PDB entry 7R39 | X-ray diffraction, 2.50 A resolution | chains A and C

# Chain A (and C)
Molecule: Adenosylhomocysteinase
Organism: Sulfolobus acidocaldarius
Notes: EC 3.3.1.1; chain C of this document is another copy of the same molecule, construct and numbering; everything in this record applies to it too
UniProtKB: Q4JAZ7 (SAHH_SULAC); numbering as in UniProt (aligned over 1-415)
Sequence (438 residues; numbered -22 to 415; the number before each row is that of its first residue; numbers below 1 keep their minus sign (Met-22 is residue -22)):
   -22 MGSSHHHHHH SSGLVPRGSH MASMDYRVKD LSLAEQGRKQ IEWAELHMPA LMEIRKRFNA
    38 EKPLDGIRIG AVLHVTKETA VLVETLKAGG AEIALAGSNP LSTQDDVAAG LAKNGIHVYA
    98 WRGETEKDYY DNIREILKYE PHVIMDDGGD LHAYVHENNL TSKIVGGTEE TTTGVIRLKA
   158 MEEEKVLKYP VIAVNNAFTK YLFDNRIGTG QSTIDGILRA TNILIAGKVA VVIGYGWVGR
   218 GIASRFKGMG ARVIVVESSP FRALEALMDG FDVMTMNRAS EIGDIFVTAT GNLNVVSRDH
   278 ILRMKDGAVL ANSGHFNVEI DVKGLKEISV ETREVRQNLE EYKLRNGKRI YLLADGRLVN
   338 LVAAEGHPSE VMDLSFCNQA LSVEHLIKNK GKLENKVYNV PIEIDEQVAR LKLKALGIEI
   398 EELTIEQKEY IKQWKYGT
Unresolved in the structure: -22 to 3
Sequence notes: initiating methionine (-22); expression tag (-21 to 0)
Swiss-Prot annotation at these positions:
  - binding site (substrate): Thr53, Asp124, Glu147, Lys177, Asp181
  - binding site (NAD(+)): Thr148 to Thr150, Asn182, Gly211 to Gly216, Glu234, Asn269, Ser290 to His292, Asn337
Residues lining bound ligands:
  - adenosine (ADN): His51, Thr53, Glu55, Thr56, Asp124, Glu147, Thr148, Lys177, Asp181, His292, Leu335, Asn337, Leu338, Glu342, Gly343, His344, Met349, Phe353
  - NAD (nicotinamide-adenine-dinucleotide): Thr148, Thr149, Thr150, Lys177, Asp181, Asn182, Thr186, Ile210, Gly211, Tyr212, Gly213, Trp214, Val215, Gly216, Val233, Glu234, Ser235, Ser236, Arg239, Ala266, Thr267, Gly268, Asn269, Val272, Ser290, Gly291, His292, Glu296, Leu335, Asn337, Leu338, His344
What the authors report for this chain:
  - binding site for adenosine: Thr53, Glu342, His344

# How chain A and chain C interact
Residue-residue contacts (74):
  Gln13(A) - Val312(C)  hydrogen bond (side chain-backbone)
  Lys16(A) - Arg310(C)
  Lys16(A) - Glu311(C)
  Lys16(A) - Val312(C)
  Gln17(A) - Arg313(C)  hydrogen bond
  Glu19(A) - Arg310(C)  salt bridge
  Trp20(A) - Thr198(C)
  Trp20(A) - Leu316(C)  hydrophobic
  Trp20(A) - Tyr328(C)  hydrophobic
  Leu23(A) - Arg326(C)
  Leu23(A) - Tyr328(C)
  Lys54(A) - Arg313(C)
  Ile184(A) - Leu201(C)  hydrophobic
  Gln188(A) - Leu195(C)
  Gln188(A) - Asn199(C)
  Gln188(A) - Ile200(C)  hydrogen bond (side chain-backbone)
  Gln188(A) - Leu201(C)
  Gln188(A) - Ile202(C)  hydrogen bond (side chain-backbone)
  Gln188(A) - Met226(C)
  Ile191(A) - Met226(C)  hydrophobic
  Asp192(A) - Leu195(C)
  Asp192(A) - Asn199(C)
  Leu195(A) - Gln188(C)
  Leu195(A) - Asp192(C)
  Leu195(A) - Arg196(C)  hydrogen bond (backbone-side chain)
  Arg196(A) - Leu195(C)  hydrogen bond (side chain-backbone)
  Arg196(A) - Arg196(C)
  Arg196(A) - Asn199(C)
  Thr198(A) - Trp20(C)
  Asn199(A) - Asp192(C)
  Asn199(A) - Arg196(C)  hydrogen bond
  Asn199(A) - Gly343(C)  hydrogen bond (side chain-backbone)
  Asn199(A) - His344(C)
  Asn199(A) - Pro345(C)
  Asn199(A) - Ser346(C)
  Asn199(A) - Glu347(C)
  Ile200(A) - Gln188(C)  hydrogen bond (backbone-side chain)
  Ile200(A) - Pro345(C)
  Ile200(A) - Glu347(C)
  Leu201(A) - Ile184(C)  hydrophobic
  Leu201(A) - Gln188(C)
  Leu201(A) - Pro345(C)
  Leu201(A) - Glu347(C)  hydrogen bond (backbone-side chain)
  Ile202(A) - Gln188(C)  hydrogen bond (backbone-side chain)
  Ala203(A) - Ile184(C)  hydrophobic
  Lys205(A) - Glu347(C)  salt bridge
  Arg222(A) - Gly225(C)  hydrogen bond (side chain-backbone)
  Arg222(A) - Met226(C)  hydrogen bond (side chain-backbone)
  Arg222(A) - Gly227(C)
  Gly225(A) - Arg222(C)  hydrogen bond (backbone-side chain)
  Gly225(A) - Gly225(C)
  Met226(A) - Arg222(C)
  Met226(A) - Met226(C)  hydrophobic
  Gly227(A) - Arg222(C)
  Arg310(A) - Glu19(C)  salt bridge
  Glu311(A) - Lys16(C)  hydrogen bond (backbone-side chain)
  Val312(A) - Lys16(C)
  Arg313(A) - Gln17(C)
  Arg313(A) - Glu342(C)  salt bridge
  Leu316(A) - Trp20(C)  hydrophobic
  Arg326(A) - Leu23(C)
  Tyr328(A) - Trp20(C)  hydrophobic
  Tyr328(A) - Leu23(C)
  Glu342(A) - Asn199(C)
  Glu342(A) - Arg313(C)  salt bridge
  Gly343(A) - Asn199(C)  hydrogen bond (backbone-side chain)
  His344(A) - Asn199(C)
  Pro345(A) - Asn199(C)
  Pro345(A) - Ile200(C)
  Pro345(A) - Leu201(C)
  Glu347(A) - Ile200(C)
  Glu347(A) - Leu201(C)  hydrogen bond (side chain-backbone)
  Glu347(A) - Lys205(C)  salt bridge
  Val348(A) - Leu201(C)  hydrophobic
Interface residues without a listed pair, chain A (40 interface residues in all): His24, Ser221, Ser346
Interface residues without a listed pair, chain C (37 interface residues in all): His24, Lys54, Ala203, Ser221

# Overview
40 residues of chain A face 37 of chain C across their interface; the contacts include 17 hydrogen bonds and 6
salt bridges. Polar pairs include Glu19(A)-Arg310(C), Lys205(A)-Glu347(C) and Arg313(A)-Glu342(C). Bound to
chain A: NAD and adenosine. From the paper: a binding site for adenosine at Thr53(A), Glu342(A) and His344(A).
Both chains are Adenosylhomocysteinase (Sulfolobus acidocaldarius). Entry 7R39 (Crystal structure of
S-adenosyl-L-homocysteine hydrolase from Sulfolobus acidocaldarius in complex with adenosine) was determined
by X-ray diffraction, deposited together with 8QNO, 8COD, 7R37 and 7R38.
